PDB entry 7BEG | electron microscopy, 4.20 A resolution (low resolution: residue-level contacts below are approximate; hydrogen-bond / salt-bridge calls are withheld) | chains D and F of the 9 polymer chains in the assembly

[Chain D]
Protein: DNA-directed RNA polymerase subunit beta'
From: Escherichia coli
Notes: EC 2.7.7.6
Reference sequence: P0A8T8 (RPOC_ECO57); residues 1-1407 here = UniProt positions 1-1407
Sequence (1407 residues; numbered 1 to 1407; the number before each row is that of its first residue):
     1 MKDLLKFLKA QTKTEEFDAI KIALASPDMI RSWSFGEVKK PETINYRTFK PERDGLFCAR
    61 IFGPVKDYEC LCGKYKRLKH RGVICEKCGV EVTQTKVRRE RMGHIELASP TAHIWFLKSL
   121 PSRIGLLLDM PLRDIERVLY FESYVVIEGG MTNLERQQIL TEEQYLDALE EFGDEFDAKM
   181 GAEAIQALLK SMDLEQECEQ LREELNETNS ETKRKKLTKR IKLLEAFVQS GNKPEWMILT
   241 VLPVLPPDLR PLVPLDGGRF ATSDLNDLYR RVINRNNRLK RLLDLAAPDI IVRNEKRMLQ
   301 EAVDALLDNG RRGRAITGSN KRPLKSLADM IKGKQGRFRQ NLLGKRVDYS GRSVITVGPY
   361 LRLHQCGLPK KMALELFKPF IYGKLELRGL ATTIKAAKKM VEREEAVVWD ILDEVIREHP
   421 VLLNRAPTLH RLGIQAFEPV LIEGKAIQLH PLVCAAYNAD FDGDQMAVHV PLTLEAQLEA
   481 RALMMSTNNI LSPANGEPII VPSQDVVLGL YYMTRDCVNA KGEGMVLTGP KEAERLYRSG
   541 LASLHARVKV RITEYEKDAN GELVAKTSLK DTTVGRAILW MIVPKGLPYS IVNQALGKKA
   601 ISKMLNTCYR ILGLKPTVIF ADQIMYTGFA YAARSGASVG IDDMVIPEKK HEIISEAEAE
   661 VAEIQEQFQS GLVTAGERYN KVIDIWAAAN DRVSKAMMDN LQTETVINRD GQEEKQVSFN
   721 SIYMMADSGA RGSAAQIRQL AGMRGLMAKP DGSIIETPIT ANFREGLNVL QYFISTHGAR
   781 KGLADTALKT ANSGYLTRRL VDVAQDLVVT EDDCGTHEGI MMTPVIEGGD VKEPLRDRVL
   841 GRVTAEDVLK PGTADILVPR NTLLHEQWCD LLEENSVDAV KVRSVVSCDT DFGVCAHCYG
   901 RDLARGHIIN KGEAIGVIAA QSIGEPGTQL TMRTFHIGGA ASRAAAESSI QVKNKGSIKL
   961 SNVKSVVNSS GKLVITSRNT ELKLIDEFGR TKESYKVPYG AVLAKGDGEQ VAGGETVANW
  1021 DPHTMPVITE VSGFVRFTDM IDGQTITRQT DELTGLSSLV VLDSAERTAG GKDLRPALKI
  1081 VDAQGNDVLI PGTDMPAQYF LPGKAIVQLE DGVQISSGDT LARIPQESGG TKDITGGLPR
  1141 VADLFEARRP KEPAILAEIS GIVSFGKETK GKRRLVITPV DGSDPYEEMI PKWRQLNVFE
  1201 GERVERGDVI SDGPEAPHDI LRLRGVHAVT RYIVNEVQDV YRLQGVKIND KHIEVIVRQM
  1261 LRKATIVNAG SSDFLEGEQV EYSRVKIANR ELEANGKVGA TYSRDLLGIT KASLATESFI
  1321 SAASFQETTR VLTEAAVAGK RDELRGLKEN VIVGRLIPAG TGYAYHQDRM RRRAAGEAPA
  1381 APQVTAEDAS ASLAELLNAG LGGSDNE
Disordered / not traced: 1-14, 1377-1407
Curated features (UniProtKB/Swiss-Prot):
  - binding site (Zn(2+)): Cys70, Cys72, Cys85, Cys88, Cys814, Cys888, Cys895, Cys898
  - binding site (Mg(2+)): Asp460, Asp462, Asp464
  - modified residue: Lys972 (N6-acetyllysine)

[Chain F]
Protein: RNA polymerase sigma factor RpoD
From: Escherichia coli
Reference sequence: Q0P6L9 (Q0P6L9_ECOLX); residues 1-613 here = UniProt positions 1-613
Sequence (630 residues; numbered -16 to 613; the number before each row is that of its first residue; numbers below 1 keep their minus sign (Met-16 is residue -16)):
   -16 MAHHHHHHSS GLEVLFQMEQ NPQSQLKLLV TRGKEQGYLT YAEVNDHLPE DIVDSDQIED
    44 IIQMINDMGI QVMEEAPDAD DLMLAENTAD EDAAEAAAQV LSSVESEIGR TTDPVRMYMR
   104 EMGTVELLTR EGEIDIAKRI EDGINQVQCS VAEYPEAITY LLEQYDRVEA EEARLSDLIT
   164 GFVDPNAEED LAPTATHVGS ELSQEDLDDD EDEDEEDGDD DSADDDNSID PELAREKFAE
   224 LRAQYVVTRD TIKAKGRSHA TAQEEILKLS EVFKQFRLVP KQFDYLVNSM RVMMDRVRTQ
   284 ERLIMKLCVE QCKMPKKNFI TLFTGNETSD TWFNAAIAMN KPWSEKLHDV SEEVHRALQK
   344 LQQIEEETGL TIEQVKDINR RMSIGEAKAR RAKKEMVEAN LRLVISIAKK YTNRGLQFLD
   404 LIQEGNIGLM KAVDKFEYRR GYKFSTYATW WIRQAITRSI ADQARTIRIP VHMIETINKL
   464 NRISRQMLQE MGREPTPEEL AERMLMPEDK IRKVLKIAKE PISMETPIGD DEDSHLGDFI
   524 EDTTLELPLD SATTESLRAA THDVLAGLTA REAKVLRMRF GIDMNTDYTL EEVGKQFDVT
   584 RERIRQIEAK ALRKLRHPSR SEVLRSFLDD
Disordered / not traced: -16 to 78, 172-210
Sequence notes: initiating methionine (-16); expression tag (-15 to 0)

[Interface between chain D and chain F]
Residue-residue contacts - 77 pairs, chain D then chain F:
  Glu42(D) with Arg451(F)
  Thr43(D) with Thr449(F)
  Ile44(D) with Ile450(F)
  Tyr46(D) with Arg451(F); Ile452(F); Pro453(F)
  Lys79(D) with Thr569(F); Asp570(F)
  Arg81(D) with Asn568(F)
  Thr95(D) with Thr527(F)
  Lys96(D) with Asp525(F); Leu528(F)
  Arg133(D) with Arg93(F)
  Glu136(D) with Arg93(F)
  Tyr140(D) with Thr95(F); Met100(F)
  Glu142(D) with Glu88(F)
  Glu162(D) with Leu84(F)
  Glu163(D) with Ala81(F); Gln82(F)
  Val253(D) with Ile523(F)
  Leu255(D) with Ile523(F)
  Arg259(D) with Lys502(F)
  Phe260(D) with Pro504(F); Ile505(F)
  Ala261(D) with Ile505(F)
  Thr262(D) with Thr449(F); Pro504(F); Ile505(F); Ser506(F); Met507(F)
  Ser263(D) with Met507(F)
  Asp264(D) with Ser506(F)
  Arg270(D) with Arg448(F); Thr449(F)
  Asn274(D) with Gln446(F)
  Arg275(D) with Gln400(F)
  Arg278(D) with Asp403(F); Gln406(F)
  Leu282(D) with Gln406(F); Ile410(F)
  Ala286(D) with Met413(F)
  Ala287(D) with Lys377(F)
  Pro288(D) with Lys377(F); Val380(F); Met413(F)
  Asp289(D) with Lys377(F)
  Ile290(D) with Glu104(F); Glu381(F)
  Ile291(D) with Gln406(F); Asn409(F); Met413(F)
  Asn294(D) with Tyr101(F)
  Glu295(D) with Gln406(F)
  Arg297(D) with Met100(F)
  Met298(D) with Leu402(F); Asp403(F)
  Glu301(D) with Pro97(F)
  Arg314(D) with Thr94(F); Thr95(F); Asp96(F)
  Asn320(D) with Ser506(F)
  Arg322(D) with Glu508(F); Pro510(F)
  Lys325(D) with Glu508(F)
  Met330(D) with Glu508(F)
  Gln335(D) with Glu515(F)
  Thr392(D) with Ser609(F)
  Thr393(D) with Val606(F); Ser609(F); Phe610(F)
  Ile394(D) with Ala535(F); Thr536(F)
  Lys395(D) with Ser609(F); Asp612(F); Asp613(F)
  Lys398(D) with Leu532(F)
Other interface residues (no listed pair), chain D (54 interface residues in all): Asp256, Arg271, Arg293, Gln340, Ala396
Other interface residues (no listed pair), chain F (57 interface residues in all): Arg103, Leu384, Met456, His518, Phe522

[Summary]
54 residues of chain D face 57 of chain F across their interface. Curated annotation (UniProt) lists 8
Zn2+-binding residues and 3 Mg2+-binding residues on chain D.
Chain D is DNA-directed RNA polymerase subunit beta' and chain F is RNA polymerase sigma factor RpoD, both
from Escherichia coli; the structure, Structures of class I bacterial transcription complexes, was determined
by electron microscopy together with 7BEF from the same study.
